Entry 6OFH (electron microscopy, 3.70 A resolution); this record covers chains F and L of the 19 polymer chains in the assembly.

== Chain F (and L) ==
Name: Protein PrgI
From: Salmonella typhimurium (strain SL1344)
Notes: chain L of this document is another copy of the same molecule, construct and numbering; everything in this record applies to it too
Reference sequence: A0A0H3NF82 (A0A0H3NF82_SALTS); residues 1-80 here = UniProt positions 1-80
Amino-acid sequence (80 residues; row label = number of the first residue in the row):
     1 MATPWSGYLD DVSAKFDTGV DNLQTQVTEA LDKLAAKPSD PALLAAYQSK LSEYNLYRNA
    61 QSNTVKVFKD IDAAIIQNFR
Disordered / not traced: 1-2
From the paper describing this entry:
  - mutagenesis - D10A, D11A, V20A, S49A, E53A, N55A, R58A, N63A, N78A: unchanged binding to SipD
  - mutagenesis - L31A, L56A: abolished binding to SipD
  - mutagenesis - Q77M, R80E: decreased signaling in response to SipB
  - mutagenesis - K66E, D70K: decreased localization to needle filaments
  - mutagenesis - K66E, D70K: abolished growth in response to invasion of cultured epithelial cells
  - mutagenesis - V65A: abolished stability
  - mutagenesis - R80K: increased signaling

== How chain F and chain L interact ==
Residue-residue contacts (31; chain F residue first):
  Thr3(F) - Asp21(L)
  Pro4(F) - Gln26(L)
  Trp5(F) - Val20(L)  hydrophobic
  Trp5(F) - Asp21(L)
  Trp5(F) - Leu23(L)  hydrophobic
  Trp5(F) - Gln26(L)  hydrogen bond (backbone-side chain)
  Trp5(F) - Lys50(L)  hydrogen bond (backbone-side chain)
  Trp5(F) - Glu53(L)
  Tyr8(F) - Glu53(L)
  Leu9(F) - Ser49(L)  hydrogen bond (backbone-side chain)
  Leu9(F) - Ser52(L)
  Leu9(F) - Glu53(L)
  Leu9(F) - Leu56(L)  hydrophobic
  Asp10(F) - Ser49(L)  hydrogen bond
  Asp10(F) - Lys50(L)  salt bridge
  Ser13(F) - Ser49(L)
  Tyr54(F) - Pro41(L)
  Arg58(F) - Pro41(L)
  Arg58(F) - Ala42(L)
  Arg58(F) - Ala45(L)
  Gln61(F) - Ala45(L)
  Ser62(F) - Gln48(L)  hydrogen bond
  Lys69(F) - Ser52(L)
  Lys69(F) - Asn55(L)
  Asp72(F) - Leu56(L)
  Ile76(F) - Leu56(L)  hydrophobic
  Ile76(F) - Asn59(L)
  Ile76(F) - Ala60(L)
  Ile76(F) - Asn63(L)  hydrogen bond (backbone-side chain)
  Phe79(F) - Asn63(L)
  Phe79(F) - Val67(L)
Also at the interface, not in a pair above, chain F (21 interface residues in all): Ser6, Gly7, Val65, Lys66, Ala73, Arg80
Also at the interface, not in a pair above, chain L (21 interface residues in all): Gly19, Asn22, Thr64

== Overview ==
Chain F and chain L each contribute 21 residues to their interface; the contacts include 6 hydrogen bonds and
1 salt bridge. Among the polar pairs are Asp10(F)-Lys50(L), Trp5(F)-Gln26(L) and Trp5(F)-Lys50(L). From the
paper: L31A and L56A of chain F abolish binding to SipD; Q77M and R80E of chain F reduce signaling in response
to SipB; 17 substitutions were tested in all.
Both chains are Protein PrgI (Salmonella typhimurium (strain SL1344)). Entry 6OFH (Structure of Salmonella
type III secretion system needle filament) was determined by electron microscopy, deposited together with
6OFE, 6OFF and 6OFG.
